Entry 8BQ5 (electron microscopy, 2.73 A resolution); this record covers chains A and H of the 67 polymer chains in the assembly.

# Chain A
Name: NADH-ubiquinone oxidoreductase chain 3
From: Arabidopsis thaliana
Notes: EC 7.1.1.2
UniProtKB: P92533 (NU3M_ARATH); residue numbers follow UniProt; this construct covers 1-119
Chain sequence (119 residues; numbered 1 to 119; the number before each row is that of its first residue):
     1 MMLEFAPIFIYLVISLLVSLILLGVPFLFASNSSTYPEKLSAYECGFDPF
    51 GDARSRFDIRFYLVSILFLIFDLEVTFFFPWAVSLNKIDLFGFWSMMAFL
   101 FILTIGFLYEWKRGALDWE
Disordered / not traced: 30-54
Modified positions: M1 (N-formylmethionine; FME)

# Chain H
Name: NADH-ubiquinone oxidoreductase chain 1
From: Arabidopsis thaliana
Notes: EC 7.1.1.2
UniProtKB: B5TM92 (B5TM92_ARATH); numbering as in UniProt (aligned over 1-325)
Chain sequence (325 residues; each row starts with the number of its first residue):
     1 MYIAVPAEILGIILPLLLGVAFLVLAERKVMAFVQRRKGPDVVGSFGLLQ
    51 PLADGLKLILKEPISPSSANFFLFRMAPVATFMLSLVAWAVVPFDYGMVL
   101 SDLNIGLLYLFAISSLGVYGIIIAGRSSNSKYAFLGALRSAAQMVSYEVS
   151 IGLILITVLICVGSCNLSEIVMAQKQIWFGIPLFPVLVMFFISCLAETNR
   201 APFDLPEAEAELVAGYNVEYSSMGFALFFLGEYANMILMSGLCTLFFLGG
   251 WLPILDLPIFKKIPGSIWFSIKVLFFLFLYIWVRAAFPRYRYDQLMGLGW
   301 KVFLPLSLAWVVSVSGLLVTFQWLP
Disordered / not traced: 1

# Interface between chain A and chain H
Contacting residue pairs - 85 pairs, chain A then chain H:
  E4(A) - L100(H)
  E4(A) - S101(H)  hydrogen bond (backbone-side chain)
  E4(A) - D102(H)  hydrogen bond (side chain-backbone)
  F5(A) - L103(H)  hydrophobic
  A6(A) - Y2(H)  hydrophobic
  P7(A) - I9(H)
  P7(A) - L100(H)  hydrophobic
  I8(A) - S101(H)
  I8(A) - L103(H)  hydrophobic
  I8(A) - Y109(H)
  I10(A) - V5(H)  hydrophobic
  I10(A) - I9(H)  hydrophobic
  Y11(A) - I9(H)
  Y11(A) - I12(H)
  Y11(A) - I13(H)
  Y11(A) - L86(H)  hydrogen bond (side chain-backbone)
  Y11(A) - V87(H)  hydrophobic
  Y11(A) - W89(H)
  Y11(A) - A90(H)  hydrophobic
  Y11(A) - L100(H)  hydrophobic
  L12(A) - M83(H)
  L12(A) - V87(H)  hydrophobic
  I14(A) - P6(H)  hydrophobic
  I14(A) - I9(H)  hydrophobic
  I14(A) - L10(H)  hydrophobic
  S15(A) - I13(H)
  S15(A) - L86(H)
  L16(A) - M83(H)  hydrophobic
  S19(A) - V79(H)
  S19(A) - F82(H)
  S19(A) - M83(H)
  L22(A) - M223(H)
  L22(A) - L227(H)  hydrophobic
  L23(A) - R75(H)
  L23(A) - V79(H)  hydrophobic
  L23(A) - M223(H)
  L23(A) - G224(H)
  P26(A) - I59(H)
  P26(A) - P63(H)  hydrophobic
  P26(A) - S222(H)
  P26(A) - M223(H)  hydrophobic
  F27(A) - P63(H)  hydrophobic
  F27(A) - R75(H)
  F61(A) - L138(H)
  F61(A) - Y292(H)
  V64(A) - S146(H)
  V64(A) - W300(H)
  L67(A) - W300(H)  hydrophobic
  F68(A) - V145(H)
  F68(A) - E148(H)
  F68(A) - V149(H)  hydrophobic
  F68(A) - W300(H)
  F71(A) - V149(H)  hydrophobic
  F71(A) - L304(H)  hydrophobic
  D72(A) - F111(H)
  E74(A) - L308(H)
  V75(A) - F111(H)  hydrophobic
  F78(A) - L153(H)  hydrophobic
  F78(A) - I156(H)  hydrophobic
  F78(A) - V311(H)  hydrophobic
  F79(A) - L108(H)  hydrophobic
  F79(A) - I156(H)  hydrophobic
  F79(A) - L159(H)  hydrophobic
  F79(A) - C165(H)  hydrophobic
  W81(A) - I160(H)  hydrophobic
  W81(A) - S315(H)
  A82(A) - L159(H)  hydrophobic
  A82(A) - I160(H)  hydrophobic
  V83(A) - L159(H)  hydrophobic
  L85(A) - S315(H)
  L85(A) - V319(H)  hydrophobic
  L85(A) - L324(H)
  N86(A) - P325(H)
  F93(A) - S315(H)
  F93(A) - G316(H)
  F107(A) - W300(H)
  F107(A) - L304(H)  hydrophobic
  W111(A) - K301(H)
  L116(A) - W300(H)  hydrophobic
  L116(A) - K301(H)  hydrogen bond (backbone-side chain)
  D117(A) - K301(H)  salt bridge
  W118(A) - Y292(H)
  W118(A) - D293(H)
  W118(A) - M296(H)
  E119(A) - D293(H)
Other interface residues (no listed pair), chain A (45 interface residues in all): L3, V25, F29, R56, M97, L100, T104
Other interface residues (no listed pair), chain H (67 interface residues in all): L60, K61, P78, V91, I105, L107, K131, L135, R139, A142, G152, G163, S164, G297, P305, V312

# In short
Chain A and chain H form an interface of 45 and 67 residues respectively; the contacts include 4 hydrogen
bonds and 1 salt bridge. Polar contacts include D117(A)-K301(H), E4(A)-S101(H) and E4(A)-D102(H).
Chain A is NADH-ubiquinone oxidoreductase chain 3 and chain H is NADH-ubiquinone oxidoreductase chain 1, both
from Arabidopsis thaliana; the structure, Cryo-EM structure of the Arabidopsis thaliana I+III2 supercomplex
(Complete conformation 1 composition), was determined by electron microscopy, deposited together with 8BED,
8BEE, 8BEF, 8BEH, 8BEL, 8BEP, 8BPX and 8BQ6.
